Entry 8X9B (electron microscopy, 3.82 A resolution); this record covers chains E and I of the 16 polymer chains in the assembly.

== Chain E ==
Name: Capsid protein VP1
Organism: Coxsackievirus A16
Reference sequence: A0A2S1BJ89 (A0A2S1BJ89_9ENTO); residues 1-297 here correspond to UniProt positions 566-862 (UniProt number = residue number + 565)
Amino-acid sequence (297 residues; numbered 1 to 297; the number before each row is that of its first residue):
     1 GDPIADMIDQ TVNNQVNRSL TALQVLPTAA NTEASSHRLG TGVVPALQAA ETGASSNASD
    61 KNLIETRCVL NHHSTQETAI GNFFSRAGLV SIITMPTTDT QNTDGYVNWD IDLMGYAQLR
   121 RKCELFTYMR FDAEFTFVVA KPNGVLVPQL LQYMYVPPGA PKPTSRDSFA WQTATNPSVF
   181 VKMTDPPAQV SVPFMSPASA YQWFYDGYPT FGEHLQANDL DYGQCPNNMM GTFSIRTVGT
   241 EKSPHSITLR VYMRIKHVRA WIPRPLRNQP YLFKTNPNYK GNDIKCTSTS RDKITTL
Not modelled in the structure: 1-73, 98-103, 211-216

== Chain I ==
Name: Genome polyprotein
Organism: Coxsackievirus A16
Reference sequence: A0A2S1BJ89 (A0A2S1BJ89_9ENTO); residues 1-254 here correspond to UniProt positions 70-323 (UniProt number = residue number + 69)
Amino-acid sequence (254 residues; row label = number of the first residue in the row):
     1 SPSAEACGYS DRVAQLTIGN STITTQEAAN IVIAYGEWPE YCPDTDATAV DKPTRPDVSV
    61 NRFFTLDTKS WAKDSKGWYW KFPDVLTEVG VFGQNAQFHY LYRSGFCVHV QCNASKFHQG
   121 ALLVAVLPEY VLGTIAGGTG NENSHPPYAT TQPGQVGAVL THPYVLDAGI PLSQLTVCPH
   181 QWINLRTNNC ATIIVPYMNT VPFDSALNHC NFGLLVIPVV PLDFNAGATS EIPITVTIAP
   241 MCAEFAGLRQ AVKQ
Not modelled in the structure: 1-12, 43-57, 247-254

== Interface between chain E and chain I ==
Pairs across the interface (57):
  T127(E) - E129(I)
  Y128(E) - E129(I)  hydrogen bond
  Y128(E) - M198(I)
  Y128(E) - T200(I)
  A198(E) - T200(I)
  A198(E) - V201(I)  hydrophobic
  S199(E) - T200(I)
  A200(E) - T200(I)
  Q202(E) - E129(I)
  Q202(E) - N199(I)
  Q202(E) - T200(I)
  F204(E) - E129(I)
  Y205(E) - E129(I)
  Y205(E) - V131(I)
  Y205(E) - H209(I)
  D206(E) - K81(I)  salt bridge
  D206(E) - E129(I)
  D206(E) - Y130(I)
  D206(E) - C210(I)
  G207(E) - N208(I)
  Y208(E) - T151(I)  hydrogen bond
  Y208(E) - Q152(I)  hydrogen bond
  Y208(E) - N208(I)
  T210(E) - N208(I)
  A217(E) - L207(I)
  N218(E) - L207(I)
  N218(E) - N208(I)
  D219(E) - N208(I)
  Y222(E) - Y148(I)  hydrophobic
  Q224(E) - V131(I)
  Q224(E) - T151(I)
  I262(E) - Y35(I)
  I262(E) - P128(I)  hydrophobic
  I262(E) - M198(I)  hydrophobic
  R264(E) - L127(I)
  R264(E) - E129(I)  hydrogen bond (side chain-backbone)
  P265(E) - I170(I)  hydrophobic
  P265(E) - C178(I)
  L266(E) - I170(I)
  L266(E) - P171(I)
  L266(E) - Q174(I)
  R267(E) - G169(I)
  N268(E) - G169(I)
  N268(E) - P171(I)
  Q269(E) - V165(I)
  P277(E) - V131(I)  hydrophobic
  P277(E) - G133(I)
  N278(E) - G133(I)
  Y279(E) - T134(I)
  Y279(E) - H162(I)  hydrogen bond
  Y279(E) - D167(I)
  Y279(E) - A168(I)
  G281(E) - H162(I)
  I284(E) - H162(I)
  I284(E) - V165(I)  hydrophobic
  C286(E) - Y164(I)  hydrophobic
  T287(E) - Y164(I)  hydrogen bond
Other interface residues (no listed pair), chain E (32 interface residues in all): P263
Other interface residues (no listed pair), chain I (35 interface residues in all): Y100, L132, A149, V177, S205

== Summary ==
32 residues of chain E face 35 of chain I across their interface; the contacts include 6 hydrogen bonds and 1
salt bridge. Polar contacts include D206(E)-K81(I), Y128(E)-E129(I) and Y208(E)-T151(I).
Here chain E is Capsid protein VP1 and chain I is Genome polyprotein, both from Coxsackievirus A16. Entry 8X9B
(Cryo-EM structure of coxsackievirus A16 empty particle in complex with Fab h1A6.2 (local refinement)) was
determined by electron microscopy (same publication as 8X95, 8X96, 8X97, 8X98, 8X99, 8X9A, 8YTB and 8YTJ).
